8XON - chains A and I of the 21 polymer chains in the assembly; structure by electron microscopy, 1.96 A resolution.

Chain A:
Name: ATP-dependent Clp protease proteolytic subunit
From: Streptomyces hawaiiensis
Notes: EC 3.4.21.92
UniProtKB: A0A5B9BGY8 (A0A5B9BGY8_9ACTN); residues 30-219 here = UniProt positions 30-219
Sequence (226 residues; numbered -6 to 219; the number before each row is that of its first residue; numbers below 1 keep their minus sign (Met-6 is residue -6)):
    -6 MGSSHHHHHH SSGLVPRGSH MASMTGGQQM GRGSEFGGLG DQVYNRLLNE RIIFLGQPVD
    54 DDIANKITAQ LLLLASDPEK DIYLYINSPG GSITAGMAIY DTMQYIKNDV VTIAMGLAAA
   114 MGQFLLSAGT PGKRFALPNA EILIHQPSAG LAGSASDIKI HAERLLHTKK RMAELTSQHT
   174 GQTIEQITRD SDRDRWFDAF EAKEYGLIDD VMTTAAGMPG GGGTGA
Disordered / not traced: -6 to 30, 209-219
Sequence notes: initiating methionine (-6); expression tag (-5 to 29); engineered mutation Ala113 (Ser in A0A5B9BGY8)
Reported in the primary citation:
  - mutagenesis - S113A: decreased catalytic activity

Chain I:
Name: ATP-dependent Clp protease proteolytic subunit
From: Streptomyces hawaiiensis
Notes: EC 3.4.21.92
UniProtKB: A0A5B9BIX9 (A0A5B9BIX9_9ACTN); numbering as in UniProt (aligned over 50-235)
Sequence (207 residues; each row starts with the number of its first residue):
    29 MGSSHHHHHH SSGLVPRGSH MEYDPYAKLF EERVIFLGVQ IDDASANDVM AQLLCLESMD
    89 PDRDISVYIN SPGGSFTALT AIYDTMQYVK PDVQTVCMGQ AAAAAAVLLA AGTPGKRMAL
   149 PNARVLIHQP YSETGRGQVS DLEIAANEIL RMRSQLEDML AKHSTTPVEK IREDIERDKI
   209 LTAEDALSYG LIDQVISTRK MDNSSLR
Disordered / not traced: 29-51, 235
Sequence notes: initiating methionine (29); expression tag (30-49); engineered mutation Ala131 (Ser in A0A5B9BIX9)
Reported in the primary citation:
  - mutagenesis - S131A: decreased catalytic activity

Chain A / chain I interface:
Pairs across the interface (36; chain A residue first):
  Gln139(A) with Gln166(I); Val167(I); Ser168(I)
  Pro140(A) with Gln166(I); Val167(I), hydrogen bond (backbone-backbone)
  Ser141(A) with Arg164(I); Gly165(I)
  Ala142(A) with Arg164(I); Gly165(I), hydrogen bond (backbone-backbone); Leu170(I)
  Gly143(A) with Leu170(I)
  Leu144(A) with Glu161(I); Thr162(I), hydrogen bond (backbone-backbone); Leu170(I)
  Ala145(A) with Ser160(I); Glu161(I)
  Gly146(A) with Tyr159(I); Ser160(I), hydrogen bond (backbone-backbone)
  Ser147(A) with Gln157(I)
  Ala148(A) with Gln157(I); Pro158(I); Arg181(I)
  Ser149(A) with Gln157(I); Arg181(I); Glu204(I)
  Ile151(A) with Ser160(I); Ala174(I), hydrophobic; Ile177(I), hydrophobic
  Ala155(A) with Ala174(I), hydrophobic
  Leu158(A) with Leu170(I), hydrophobic
  Leu159(A) with Val167(I), hydrophobic; Glu171(I)
  Lys162(A) with Val167(I); Ser168(I)
  Asp185(A) with Gln166(I)
  Arg186(A) with Gln166(I)
Also at the interface, not in a pair above, chain A (19 interface residues in all): Lys152
Also at the interface, not in a pair above, chain I (19 interface residues in all): Gly163, Leu178

In short:
Chain A and chain I each contribute 19 residues to their interface; the contacts include 4 hydrogen bonds. The
backbones hydrogen-bond at Pro140(A)-Val167(I), Ala142(A)-Gly165(I) and Leu144(A)-Thr162(I). The paper reports
that S113A of chain A reduces catalytic activity; S131A of chain I reduces catalytic activity.
Chain A is ATP-dependent Clp protease proteolytic subunit and chain I is ATP-dependent Clp protease
proteolytic subunit, both from Streptomyces hawaiiensis; the structure, Cryo-EM structure of the ClpC1:ClpP1P2
degradation complex in Streptomyces hawaiiensis, was determined by electron microscopy, deposited together
with 8XN4, 8XOO and 8XOP.
